PDB entry 5C2W | X-ray diffraction, 3.20 A resolution | chains B and D of the 6 polymer chains in the assembly

Chain B:
Molecule: Hydrazine synthase beta subunit
From: Candidatus Kuenenia stuttgartiensis
UniProt: Q1Q0T4 (Q1Q0T4_9BACT); residues 35-386 here = UniProt positions 35-386
Sequence (352 residues; row label = number of the first residue in the row):
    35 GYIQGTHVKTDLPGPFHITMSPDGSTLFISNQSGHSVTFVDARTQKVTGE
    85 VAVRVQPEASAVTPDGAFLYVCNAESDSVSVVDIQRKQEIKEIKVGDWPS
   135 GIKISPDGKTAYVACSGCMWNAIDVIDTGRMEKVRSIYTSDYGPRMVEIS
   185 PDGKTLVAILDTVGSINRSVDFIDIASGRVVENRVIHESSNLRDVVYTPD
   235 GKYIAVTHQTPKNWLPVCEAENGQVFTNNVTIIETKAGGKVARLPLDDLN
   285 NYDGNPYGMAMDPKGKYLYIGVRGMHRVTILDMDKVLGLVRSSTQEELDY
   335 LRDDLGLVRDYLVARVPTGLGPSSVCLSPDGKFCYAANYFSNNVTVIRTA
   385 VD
Ion coordination: Ca2+: Asp-111, Asp-131; Mg2+ near Glu-253 (its only coordinating residue here)
Ligand contacts:
  - trimethyl glycine (BET): His-221, Glu-222, Arg-277, Arg-336
  - xenon (XE): Arg-311, Arg-349, Val-350, Pro-351

Chain D:
Molecule: Hydrazine synthase alpha subunit
From: Candidatus Kuenenia stuttgartiensis
UniProt: Q1Q0T2 (Q1Q0T2_9BACT); numbering as in UniProt (aligned over 28-809)
Sequence (782 residues; numbered 28 to 809; the number before each row is that of its first residue):
    28 EPVMTGGPVQGKALWTDYSGMSKEVQGPVSQILFTQSPRTAKGDPYQNYP
    78 HYIPEGSRIVLFDLNTKELKVLTNDFATAFDPCTYWDGKKFAFAGVHKKG
   128 GGCQIWEMNIDGSGLRQMTDLKGTCRSPIYYAAGSIEEGEGRIIWRDRYF
   178 EGDWKEHGMVEKTGMIIFSGSPEGVMDEFHNPYAYNLYRLDTQGGKIIQR
   228 ITGHVLSGIEFPHLNTTIDQITYNLSSNFDPWLTPDGNILFSSVQANGSR
   278 AGGEGRVMICVDNWDGAYPRPIYGNCDGEIGGTSGRSQAKITFGDRKIVY
   328 VESPYMNWGVGQLAAVSWDAPFNKTYEKLTGKDGGLYRSPYPLPDDRMLV
   378 SYAERGDFGIYWFNFSKCAAGDKVYDDPNWNDHQPAPVYVKYKPRWINTF
   428 TAGKNFGVTVVTYQPFDQVKVEGYPHSWGTWICFDTTLSDQPVGPYPHQK
   478 AKNVSHGDIKAVRIIQGYQCVEPDSTRFRVGAGAHLLGGERSSSNSGTAF
   528 QQRGIIGYQYVESDGSTVTSQLSDVPYYMQILDDKGMSVQTALTWAYLRP
   578 YHGRICSGCHYGSYRGRAFKNIHAKALYNWWYDDRSHYDSPFAFRYLKFD
   628 NDGNYKGVKHGEDVVVPSDIYYGGPSGTTSQPVEGLTLDKQRTVDFRRDI
   678 QPILDAKCAMCHDSNNPPNLGGGLELVSVDGIAAYSRAYNSLLEPQRGKD
   728 PNIGGKYVNPSAAINSLLVWRLYEAELSANAPREKIFPIEGRLLHNKFLT
   778 QDERYAIVEWIDLGAQWDNIPGPDFYPGYLVK
Unresolved in the structure: 175-177, 643-650, 809
Covalent attachments: heme c (HEC) linked to Cys-583, Cys-586, Cys-685, Cys-688
Ion coordination: Zn2+: Cys-303, His-587 (together with heme c); Ca2+ site 1: Phe-385, Asp-403, Asp-404, Trp-407, Asp-409; heme c Fe site 1 near Tyr-591 (its only coordinating residue here); heme c Fe site 2: His-689, His-772; Ca2+ site 2: Asp-795, Ile-797, Gly-799, Asp-801
Ligand contacts:
  - trimethyl glycine (BET): Gly-83, Arg-85, Asn-101, Phe-103, Ala-104, Lys-125, Trp-407
  - heme c (HEC), molecule 1: Arg-277, Met-285, Pro-296, Pro-298, Asn-302, Cys-303, Trp-458, Ile-459, Cys-460, His-475, Met-556, Ile-558, Gln-567, Thr-568, Ala-569, Leu-570, Thr-571, Arg-581, Ile-582, Gly-585, His-587, Tyr-591, Arg-592
  - heme c (HEC), molecule 2: Lys-684, Met-687, His-689, Asn-693, Pro-694, Pro-695, Leu-697, Tyr-734, Leu-744, Leu-745, Arg-748, Leu-749, Arg-760, Ile-763, Pro-765, Gly-768, Arg-769, Leu-770, His-772, Phe-775, Leu-776
  - xenon (XE), molecule 1: Val-30, Met-31, Thr-32
  - xenon (XE), molecule 2: Tyr-555, Met-556, Ala-569, Thr-571, Ala-573
Curated features (UniProtKB/Swiss-Prot):
  - binding site (Zn(2+)): Cys-303, His-587
  - binding site (heme): Cys-583, Cys-586, Tyr-591, Cys-685, Cys-688, His-689, His-772

Interface between chain B and chain D:
Residue-residue contacts (8):
  Lys-236(B) / Asn-692(D)  hydrogen bond
  Arg-325(B) / Ser-691(D)  hydrogen bond
  Arg-325(B) / Asn-692(D)  hydrogen bond
  Arg-325(B) / Pro-694(D)
  Ser-326(B) / Pro-694(D)
  Thr-328(B) / Lys-762(D)
  Glu-331(B) / Arg-724(D)  salt bridge
  Tyr-334(B) / Arg-724(D)
Also at the interface, not in a pair above, chain B (8 interface residues in all): Tyr-237, Leu-335
Also at the interface, not in a pair above, chain D (6 interface residues in all): Lys-733

In short:
8 residues of chain B and 6 residues of chain D are in contact, with 3 hydrogen bonds and 1 salt bridge. Polar
pairs include Glu-331(B)/Arg-724(D), Lys-236(B)/Asn-692(D) and Arg-325(B)/Ser-691(D). Bound to chain B: xenon
and trimethyl glycine. Ligands of chain D: xenon and trimethyl glycine.
Here chain B is Hydrazine synthase beta subunit and chain D is Hydrazine synthase alpha subunit, both from
Candidatus Kuenenia stuttgartiensis. Entry 5C2W (Kuenenia stuttgartiensis Hydrazine Synthase Pressurized with
20 bar Xenon) was determined by X-ray diffraction (same publication as 5C2V).
